7TEE - chains D and H of the 8 polymer chains in the assembly; structure by electron microscopy, 6.59 A resolution (low resolution: residue-level contacts below are approximate; hydrogen-bond / salt-bridge calls are withheld).

== Chain D ==
Molecule: Glutamate receptor ionotropic, NMDA 2B
From: Rattus norvegicus
UniProt: Q00960 (NMDE2_RAT); residue numbers follow UniProt; this construct covers 27-852
Chain sequence (883 residues; each row starts with the number of its first residue; numbers below 1 keep their minus sign (Met-30 is residue -30)):
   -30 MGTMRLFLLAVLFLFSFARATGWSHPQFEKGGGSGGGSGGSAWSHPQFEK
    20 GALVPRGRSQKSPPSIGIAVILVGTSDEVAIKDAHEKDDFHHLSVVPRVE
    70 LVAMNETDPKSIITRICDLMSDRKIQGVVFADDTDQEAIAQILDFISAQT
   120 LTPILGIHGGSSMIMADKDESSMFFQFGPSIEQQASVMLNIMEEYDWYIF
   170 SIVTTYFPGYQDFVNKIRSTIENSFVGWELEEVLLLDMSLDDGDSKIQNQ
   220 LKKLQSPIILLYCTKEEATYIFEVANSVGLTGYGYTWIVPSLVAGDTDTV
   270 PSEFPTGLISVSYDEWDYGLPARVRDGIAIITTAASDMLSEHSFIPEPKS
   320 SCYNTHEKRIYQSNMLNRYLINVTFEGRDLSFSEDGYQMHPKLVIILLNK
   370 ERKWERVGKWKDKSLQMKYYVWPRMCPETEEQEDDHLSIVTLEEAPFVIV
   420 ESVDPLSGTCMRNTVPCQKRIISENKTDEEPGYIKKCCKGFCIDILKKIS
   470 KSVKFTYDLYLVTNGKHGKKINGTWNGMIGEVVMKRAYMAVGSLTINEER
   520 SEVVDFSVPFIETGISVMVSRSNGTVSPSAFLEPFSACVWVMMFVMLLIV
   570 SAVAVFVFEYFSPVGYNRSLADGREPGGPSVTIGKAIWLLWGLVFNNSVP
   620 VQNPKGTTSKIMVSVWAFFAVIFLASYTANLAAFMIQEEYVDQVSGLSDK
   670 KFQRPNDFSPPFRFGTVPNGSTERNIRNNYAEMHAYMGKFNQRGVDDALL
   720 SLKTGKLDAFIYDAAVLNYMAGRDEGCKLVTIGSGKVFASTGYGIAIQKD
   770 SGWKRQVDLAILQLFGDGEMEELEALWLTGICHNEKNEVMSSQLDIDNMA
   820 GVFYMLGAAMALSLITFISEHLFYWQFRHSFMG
Unresolved in the structure: -30 to 33, 395-402, 441-447, 580-599, 805-810, 846-852
Sequence notes: expression tag (-30 to 26); conflict Asp348 (Asn in Q00960), Cys557 (Asp in Q00960), Ser588 (Cys in Q00960), Val600 (Phe in Q00960), Ser838 (Cys in Q00960), Ser849 (Cys in Q00960)
Disulfide bonds: Cys86-Cys321, Cys429-Cys456, Cys436-Cys457, Cys746-Cys801
UniProt features mapped onto this chain:
  - region: Lys604 to Pro623 (Pore-forming)
  - binding site (Zn(2+)): His127, Glu284
  - binding site (L-glutamate): Thr514, Arg519, Ser690, Thr691, Asp732
  - site: Asn615 (Functional determinant of NMDA receptors)
  - glycosylation (N-linked (GlcNAc...) asparagine): Asn74, Asn341, Asn444, Asn491, Asn542, Asn688
  - mutagenesis: His60 (H60A: Normal zinc binding), His127 (H127A: Reduced zinc binding), Asp283 (D283A: Slightly reduced zinc binding), Glu284 (E284A: Reduced zinc binding), His311 (H311A: Normal zinc binding), His359 (H359A: Normal zinc binding)
From the paper describing this entry:
  - allosteric site: Tyr282 (from molecular simulation)

== Chain H ==
Molecule: Fab2 heavy chain
From: Mus musculus
Chain sequence (223 residues; row label = number of the first residue in the row; note: 1 number in that range is skipped by the numbering (no residue carries it; nothing is unmodelled there)):
     1 DVKLQESGGGLVQPGGSLKLSCAASGFTFSSYTMSWVRQTPEKRLEWVAY
    51 ISNGGGGTYYPDTVKGRFTISRDNAKNTLYLQMNSLK
    89 EDTAMYYCARPSRGGSSYWYFDVWGAGTTVTVSSAKTTPPSVYPLAPGSA
   139 AQTNSMVTLGCLVKGYFPEPVTVTWNSGSLSSGVHTFPAVLQSDLYTLSS
   189 SVTVPSSTWPSETVTCNVAHPASSTKVDKKIVPRDC
Unresolved in the structure: 1, 26-27, 122-224
Disulfide bonds: Cys22-Cys96

== Interface between chain D and chain H ==
Pairs across the interface (9; chain D residue first):
  Glu55(D) with Ser31(H)
  Asp58(D) with Gly54(H)
  His60(D) with Ser52(H); Gly56(H); Gly57(H)
  Val65(D) with Ser104(H)
  Pro66(D) with Ser104(H)
  Arg67(D) with Ser104(H); Ser105(H)
Interface residues without a listed pair, chain D (7 interface residues in all): Val68
Interface residues without a listed pair, chain H (10 interface residues in all): Asn53, Gly103, Trp107

== In short ==
7 residues of chain D and 10 residues of chain H are in contact. UniProt lists Zn2+-binding residues His127(D)
and Glu284(D), 5 L-glutamate-binding residues and 6 mutagenesis sites on chain D. The paper reports an
allosteric site at Tyr282(D).
Chain D is Glutamate receptor ionotropic, NMDA 2B (Rattus norvegicus) and chain H is Fab2 heavy chain (Mus
musculus); the structure, Cryo-EM structure of GluN1b-2B NMDAR complexed to Fab2 Non-active2-like, was
determined by electron microscopy (same publication as 7TE4, 7TE9 and 7TEB).
